PDB entry 9D5J | X-ray diffraction, 2.80 A resolution | chains A and C of the 4 polymer chains in the assembly

== Chain A ==
Molecule: Isoform 4 of Double-stranded RNA-specific editase 1
Source organism: Homo sapiens
Notes: EC 3.5.4.37
UniProt: P78563 (RED1_HUMAN), isoform P78563-4; residues 215-701 here correspond to UniProt positions 243-729 (UniProt number = residue number + 28)
Amino-acid sequence (487 residues; row label = number of the first residue in the row):
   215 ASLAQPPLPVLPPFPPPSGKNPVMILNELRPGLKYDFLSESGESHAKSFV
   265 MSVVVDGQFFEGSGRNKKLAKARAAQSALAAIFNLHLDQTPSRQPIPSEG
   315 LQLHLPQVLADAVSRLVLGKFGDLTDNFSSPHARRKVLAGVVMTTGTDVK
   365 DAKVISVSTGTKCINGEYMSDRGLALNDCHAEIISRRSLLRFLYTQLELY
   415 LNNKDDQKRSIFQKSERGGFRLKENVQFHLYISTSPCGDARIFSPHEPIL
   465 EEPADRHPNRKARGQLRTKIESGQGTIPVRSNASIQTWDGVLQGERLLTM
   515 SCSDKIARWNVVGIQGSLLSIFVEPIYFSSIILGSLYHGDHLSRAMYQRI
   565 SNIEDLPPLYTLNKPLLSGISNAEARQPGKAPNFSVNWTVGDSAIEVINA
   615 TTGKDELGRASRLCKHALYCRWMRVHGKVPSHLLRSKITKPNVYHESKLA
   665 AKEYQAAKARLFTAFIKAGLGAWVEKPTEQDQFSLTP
Disordered / not traced: 215-315, 700-701
Differences from the reference sequence: engineered mutation Gln488 (Glu516 in P78563)
Bound ions: Zn2+: His394, Cys451, Cys516 (shared with 8AZ_13(C) of chain C)
Residues lining bound ligands: inositol hexakisphosphate (IHP): Asn391, Asp392, Ile397, Arg400, Arg401, Thr513, Lys519, Arg522, Gly530, Ser531, Lys629, Tyr658, Lys662, Tyr668, Lys672, Trp687, Val688, Glu689, Lys690, Asp695

== Chain C ==
Molecule: RNA Top Strand Containing 8-azanebularine (8AZ)
Sequence (32 nucleotides; row label = number of the first residue in the row):
     1 GCUCGCGAUGCGXGAGGGCUCUGAUAGCUACG
Modified residues: 8AZ (8-aza-nebularine-5'-monophosphate) at position 13
Bound ions: Zn2+: 8AZ_13 (shared with His394(A), Cys451(A), Cys516(A) of chain A)

== Chain A / chain C interface ==
Pairs across the interface (30):
  Val351(A) - 8AZ_13(C)  base contact
  Gly374(A) - 8AZ_13(C)  base contact
  Thr375(A) - 8AZ_13(C)  hydrogen bond to the sugar
  Thr375(A) - G14(C)  hydrogen bond to the phosphate
  Lys376(A) - G14(C)  salt bridge to the phosphate
  Lys376(A) - A15(C)  salt bridge to the phosphate
  His394(A) - 8AZ_13(C)  hydrogen bond to the sugar
  Ala395(A) - 8AZ_13(C)  base contact
  Glu396(A) - 8AZ_13(C)  base contact
  Ser449(A) - 8AZ_13(C)  base contact
  Pro450(A) - 8AZ_13(C)  base contact
  Cys451(A) - 8AZ_13(C)  base contact
  Arg455(A) - 8AZ_13(C)  salt bridge to the phosphate
  His460(A) - C11(C)  hydrogen bond to the sugar
  Arg470(A) - C2(C)  phosphate contact
  His471(A) - C2(C)  salt bridge to the phosphate
  Pro472(A) - C2(C)  phosphate contact
  Asn473(A) - G1(C)  hydrogen bond to the sugar
  Asn473(A) - C2(C)  hydrogen bond to the phosphate
  Arg474(A) - C2(C)  hydrogen bond to the phosphate
  Arg474(A) - U3(C)  phosphate contact
  Lys475(A) - C2(C)  phosphate contact
  Lys475(A) - U3(C)  hydrogen bond to the phosphate
  Ser486(A) - G14(C)  hydrogen bond to the base
  Ser486(A) - A15(C)  hydrogen bond to the sugar
  Gly487(A) - G14(C)  hydrogen bond to the base
  Gln488(A) - G12(C)  hydrogen bond to the sugar
  Gln488(A) - G14(C)  base contact
  Cys516(A) - 8AZ_13(C)  base contact
  Ala595(A) - G14(C)  phosphate contact
Also at the interface, not in a pair above, chain A (27 interface residues in all): Thr448, Pro459, Glu485, Thr615

== Overview ==
27 residues of chain A and 8 residues of chain C are in contact, with 12 hydrogen bonds and 4 salt bridges.
Polar contacts include Ser486(A)-G14(C), Gly487(A)-G14(C) and Thr375(A)-8AZ_13(C). Chain A binds inositol
hexakisphosphate. The Zn2+ site is built by His394(A), Cys451(A), Cys516(A) and 8AZ_13(C).
Chain A is Isoform 4 of Double-stranded RNA-specific editase 1 (Homo sapiens) and chain C is RNA Top Strand
Containing 8-azanebularine (8AZ); the structure, Human Adenosine Deaminase Acting on dsRNA (ADAR2-RD) bound to
dsRNA containing deoxyinosine at the -1 position ..., was determined by X-ray diffraction together with 9D5K
from the same study.
